PDB entry 4KU2 | X-ray diffraction, 1.97 A resolution | chains A and B

== Chain A (and B) ==
Name: 3-oxoacyl-[ACP] synthase III
Source organism: Xanthomonas campestris pv. campestris
Notes: chain B of this document is another copy of the same molecule, construct and numbering; everything in this record applies to it too
Reference sequence: Q8PDX2 (Q8PDX2_XANCP); residues 21-358 here correspond to UniProt positions 1-338 (UniProt number = residue number - 20)
Amino-acid sequence (358 residues; row label = number of the first residue in the row):
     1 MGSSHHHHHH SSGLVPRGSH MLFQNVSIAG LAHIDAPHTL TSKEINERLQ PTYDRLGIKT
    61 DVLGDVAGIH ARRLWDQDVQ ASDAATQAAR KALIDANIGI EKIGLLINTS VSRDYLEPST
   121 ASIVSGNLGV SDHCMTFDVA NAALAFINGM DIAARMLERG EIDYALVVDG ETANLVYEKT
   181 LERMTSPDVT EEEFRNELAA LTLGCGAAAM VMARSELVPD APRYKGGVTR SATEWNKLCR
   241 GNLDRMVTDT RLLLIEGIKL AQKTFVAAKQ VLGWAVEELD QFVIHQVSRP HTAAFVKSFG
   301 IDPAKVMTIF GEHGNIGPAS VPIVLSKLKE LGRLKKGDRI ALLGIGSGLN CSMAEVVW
Disordered / not traced: 1-18 (chain B: 1-20)
Construct notes: initiating methionine (1); expression tag (2-20); engineered mutation Ala143 (Cys123 in Q8PDX2)
Swiss-Prot annotation at these positions:
  - active site: Glu117 (Proton acceptor)
  - binding site (Mn(2+)): His38, Asp76
  - site: His285 (Important for activity)

== How chain A and chain B interact ==
Residue-residue contacts (93; chain A residue first):
  Met21(A) with Arg159(B), hydrogen bond (backbone-side chain); Glu161(B)
  Leu22(A) with Arg159(B), hydrogen bond (backbone-side chain)
  Phe23(A) with Arg159(B)
  Val111(A) with Leu116(B), hydrophobic; Glu117(B)
  Arg113(A) with Leu116(B); Ala140(B)
  Tyr115(A) with Arg240(B), hydrogen bond; Gly241(B); Asn242(B)
  Leu116(A) with Val111(B); Arg113(B); Gly241(B), hydrogen bond (backbone-backbone); Asn242(B); Leu243(B)
  Glu117(A) with Ala142(B); Cys239(B); Arg240(B); Gly241(B), hydrogen bond (backbone-backbone); Ser347(B), hydrogen bond
  Pro118(A) with Asn236(B); Cys239(B); Ser347(B)
  Ser119(A) with Ala140(B); Asn141(B), hydrogen bond
  Ser122(A) with Thr233(B); Asn236(B); Gly348(B); Asn350(B), hydrogen bond
  Ile123(A) with Asn236(B)
  Ser125(A) with Thr233(B)
  Gly126(A) with Thr233(B)
  Val130(A) with Thr233(B)
  Ser131(A) with Ser231(B), hydrogen bond (backbone-side chain)
  Asp132(A) with Arg230(B); Ser231(B), hydrogen bond (backbone-backbone); Lys263(B), salt bridge
  His133(A) with Arg230(B), hydrogen bond
  Cys134(A) with Ser231(B), hydrogen bond (backbone-side chain)
  Thr136(A) with Asn141(B), hydrogen bond (backbone-side chain); Asn350(B), hydrogen bond
  Phe137(A) with Asn141(B); Asn148(B); Ile152(B), hydrophobic
  Asp138(A) with Val139(B); Ala140(B), hydrogen bond (backbone-backbone)
  Val139(A) with Phe137(B), hydrophobic; Asp138(B)
  Ala140(A) with Ser119(B); Phe137(B); Asp138(B), hydrogen bond (backbone-backbone)
  Asn141(A) with Ser119(B); Thr136(B), hydrogen bond (side chain-backbone); Phe137(B)
  Ala142(A) with Glu117(B)
  Arg155(A) with Met156(B); Arg159(B); Glu161(B), salt bridge
  Met156(A) with Arg155(B)
  Glu158(A) with Arg159(B), salt bridge
  Arg159(A) with Met21(B), hydrogen bond (side chain-backbone); Glu158(B), salt bridge
  Glu161(A) with Arg155(B), salt bridge
  Thr229(A) with Met135(B)
  Arg230(A) with Asp132(B); His133(B), hydrogen bond
  Ser231(A) with Ser131(B), hydrogen bond (side chain-backbone); Asp132(B), hydrogen bond (backbone-backbone); Cys134(B), hydrogen bond (side chain-backbone)
  Thr233(A) with Ser122(B); Ser125(B); Gly126(B); Val130(B)
  Asn236(A) with Pro118(B); Ser122(B); Ile123(B); Gly126(B)
  Cys239(A) with Glu117(B); Pro118(B)
  Arg240(A) with Tyr115(B), hydrogen bond; Glu117(B)
  Gly241(A) with Tyr115(B); Leu116(B), hydrogen bond (backbone-backbone); Glu117(B), hydrogen bond (backbone-backbone)
  Asn242(A) with Tyr115(B); Leu116(B), hydrogen bond (side chain-backbone)
  Leu243(A) with Leu116(B)
  Lys263(A) with Asp132(B), salt bridge
  Ser347(A) with Glu117(B), hydrogen bond; Pro118(B)
  Gly348(A) with Ser122(B)
  Asn350(A) with Thr136(B)
Also at the interface, not in a pair above, chain A (48 interface residues in all): Met135, Asn148, Ile152
Also at the interface, not in a pair above, chain B (50 interface residues in all): Phe23, Asp114, Ala143, Gly160, Thr229

== Summary ==
48 residues of chain A face 50 of chain B across their interface, with 27 hydrogen bonds and 6 salt bridges.
Polar pairs include Asp132(A)-Lys263(B), Arg155(A)-Glu161(B) and Glu158(A)-Arg159(B). UniProt lists
active-site residue Glu117(A) and Mn2+-binding residues His38(A) and Asp76(A) on chain A.
Both chains are 3-oxoacyl-[ACP] synthase III (Xanthomonas campestris pv. campestris). Entry 4KU2 (Crystal
Structure C143A from Xanthomonas campestris Bound with Myristoyl-CoA) was determined by X-ray diffraction
together with 4KTI, 4KTM, 4KU3 and 4KU5 from the same study.
